PDB entry 3O84 | X-ray diffraction, 2.10 A resolution | chain A

[Chain A]
Protein: Peptide arylation enzyme
From: Acinetobacter baumannii
Notes: EC 6.2.1.-; fragment: BasE
Reference sequence: B2HVG8 (B2HVG8_ACIBC); numbering as in UniProt (aligned over 1-542)
Sequence (544 residues; row label = number of the first residue in the row; numbers below 1 keep their minus sign (Gly-1 is residue -1)):
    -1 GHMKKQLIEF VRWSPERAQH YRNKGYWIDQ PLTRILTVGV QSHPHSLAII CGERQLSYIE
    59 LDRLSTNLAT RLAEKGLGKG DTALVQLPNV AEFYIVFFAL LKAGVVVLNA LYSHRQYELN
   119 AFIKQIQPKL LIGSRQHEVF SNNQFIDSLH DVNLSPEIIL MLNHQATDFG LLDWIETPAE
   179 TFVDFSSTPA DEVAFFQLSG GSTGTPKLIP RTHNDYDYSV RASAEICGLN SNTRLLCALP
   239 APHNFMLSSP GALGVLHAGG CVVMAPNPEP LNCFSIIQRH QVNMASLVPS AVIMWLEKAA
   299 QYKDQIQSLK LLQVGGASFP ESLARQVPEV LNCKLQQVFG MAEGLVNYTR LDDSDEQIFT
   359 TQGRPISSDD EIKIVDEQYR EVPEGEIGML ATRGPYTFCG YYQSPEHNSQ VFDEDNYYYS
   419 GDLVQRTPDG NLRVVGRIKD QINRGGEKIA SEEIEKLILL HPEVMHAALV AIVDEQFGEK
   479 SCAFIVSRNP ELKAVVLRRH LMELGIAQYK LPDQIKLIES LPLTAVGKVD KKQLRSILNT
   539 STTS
Disordered / not traced: -1 to 2, 199-200, 438-542
Differences from the reference sequence: expression tag (-1 to 0); engineered mutation Leu45 (Pro in B2HVG8)
Bound ions: Ca2+ site 1: Gln53, Glu58; Ca2+ site 2: Gln305, Leu307, Asn330; Ca2+ site 3: Glu327, Asn330
Ligand contacts: 6-phenyl-1- (HTJ; 6-phenyl-1-(pyridin-4-ylmethyl)-1H-pyrazolo[3,4-b]pyridine-4-carboxylic acid): Leu237, Pro238, His241, Asn242, Phe243, Ser247, Val286, Gly313, Gly314, Val336, Phe337, Gly338, Met339, Ala340, Val344
Reported in the primary citation:
  - binding site for 6-phenyl-1-: His241, Asn242, Val286, Gly338
  - conformationally variable residues (loop rearrangement): Gly314 to Ser316
  - specificity-determining residues: Ser247, Val344 (by similarity / conservation)

[Summary]
Bound to chain A: 6-phenyl-1-. Gln53 and Glu58 coordinate Ca2+ site 1. The Ca2+ site 2 is built by Gln305,
Leu307 and Asn330. From the paper: a binding site for 6-phenyl-1- at His241, Asn242 and Val286 among others;
specificity determinants Ser247 and Val344.
Chain A is Peptide arylation enzyme (Acinetobacter baumannii); the structure, Structure of BasE N-terminal
domain from Acinetobacter baumannii bound to
6-phenyl-1-(pyridin-4-ylmethyl)-1H-pyrazolo[3,4-b]pyridine-4-carboxylic acid, was determined by X-ray
diffraction together with 3O82 and 3O83 from the same study.
